Entry 5MMM (electron microscopy, 3.40 A resolution); this record covers chains 4 and A of the 61 polymer chains in the assembly.

Chain 4:
Name: 50S ribosomal protein L35, chloroplastic
Organism: Spinacia oleracea
UniProtKB: P23326 (RK35_SPIOL); residue numbers follow UniProt; this construct covers 1-159
Chain sequence (159 residues; each row starts with the number of its first residue):
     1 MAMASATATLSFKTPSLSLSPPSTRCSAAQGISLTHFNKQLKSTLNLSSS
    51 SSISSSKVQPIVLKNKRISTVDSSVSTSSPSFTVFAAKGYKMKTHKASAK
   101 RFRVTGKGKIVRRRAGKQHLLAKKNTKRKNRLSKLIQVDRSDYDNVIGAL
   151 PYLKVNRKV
Unresolved in the structure: 1-87

Chain A:
Molecule: 23S ribosomal RNA
Organism: Spinacia oleracea
Sequence (2810 nucleotides; numbered 1 to 2810; the number before each row is that of its first residue):
     1 UUCAAACGAGGAAAGGCUUACGGUGGAUACCUAGGCACCCAGAGACGAGG
    51 AAGGGCGUAUUAAUCGACGAAAUGCUUCGGGGAGUUGAAAAUAAGCAGAG
   101 AUCCGGAGAUUCCCGAAUAGGUCAACCUUUCGAACUUCUGCUGAAUCCAU
   151 GGGCAGGCAAGAGACAACCUGGCGAACUGAAACAUCUUAGUAGCCAGAGG
   201 AAAAGAAAGCAAAAGCGAUUCCCGUAGUAGCGGCGAGCGAAAUGGGAGCA
   251 GCCUAAACCGUGAAAACGGGGUUGUGGGAGAGCAAUACAAGCGUCGUGCU
   301 GCUAGGCGAAUCAGUGGAGUGCGGAACCCUAGAUGGUGAAAGUCCAGUAG
   351 CCGAAAGCAUCACUAGCUUAUGCUCUGACCCGAGUAGCAUGGGGCACGUG
   401 GAAUCCCGUGUGAAUCAGCAAGGACCACCUUGCAAGGCUAAAUACUCCUG
   451 GGUGACCGAUAGCGAAGUAGUACCGUGAGGGAAGGGUGAAAAGAACCCCC
   501 AUCGGGGAGUGAAAUAGAACAUGAAACCGUAAGCUCUCAAGCAGUGGGAG
   551 GGGGACCAGACCCUGACCGCGUGCCUGUUGAAGAAUGAGCCGGCGACUCA
   601 UAGGCAGUGGCUUGGUUAAGGGAACCCACCGGAGCCGUAGCGAAAGCGAG
   651 UCUUCAUAGGGCAAUUGUCACUGCUUAUGGACCCGAACCUGGGUGAUCUA
   701 UCCAUGACCAGGAUGAAGCUUGGGUGAAACUAAGUGGAGGUCCGAACCGA
   751 CUGAUGUUGAAGAAUCAGCGGAUGAGUUGUGGUUAGGGGUGAAAUGCCAC
   801 UCGAACCCAGAGCUAGCUGGUUCUCCCCGAAAUGCGUUGAGGCGCAGCAG
   851 UUGACUGGACAUCUAGGGGUAAAGCACUGUUUCGGUGCGGGCCGCGAGAG
   901 CGGUACCAAAUCGAGGCAAACUCUGAAUACUAGAUAUGACCUCCAAAUAA
   951 CAGGGGUCAAGGUCGGCCAGUGAGACGAUGGGGGAUAAGCUUCAUCGUCG
  1001 AGAGGGAAACAGCCCGGAUCACCAGCUAAGGCCCCUAAAUGACCGCUCAG
  1051 UGAUAAAGGAGGUAGGGGUGCAGAGACAGCCAGGAGGUUUGCCUAGAAGC
  1101 AGCCACCCUUGAAAGAGUGCGUAAUAGCUCACUGAUCGAGCGCUCUUGCG
  1151 CCGAAGAUGAACGGGGCUAAGCGGUCUGCCGAAGCUGUGGGAUGUAAAAA
  1201 AACAUCGGUAGGGGAGCGUUCCGUGUUAGGGAGAAACGCGUGCGUGAGCC
  1251 GCGUUGGACGAAGCGGAAGCGAGAAUGUCGGCUUGAGUAACGCAAACAUU
  1301 GGUGAGAAUCCAAUGCCCCGAAAACCUAAGGGUUCCUCCGCAAGGUUCGU
  1351 CCACGGAGGGUGAGUCAGGGCCUAAGAUCAGGCCGAAAGGCGUAGUCGAU
  1401 GGACAACAGGUGAAUAUUCCUGUACUACCCCUUGUUGGUCCCGAGGGACG
  1451 GAGGAGGCUAGGUUAGCCGAAAGAUGGUUAUCGGUUCAAGGACGCAAGGU
  1501 GACCCUGUUUUUCAGGGUAAGAAGGGGUAGAGAAAAUGCCUCGAGCCAAU
  1551 GUUCGAGUACCAGGCGCUACGGCGCUGAAGUAACCGAUGCCAUACUCCCA
  1601 GGAAAAGCUCGAACGACCUUCAACAAAAGGGUACCUGUACCCGAAACCGA
  1651 CACAGGUAGGUAGGUAGAGAAUACCUAGGGGCGCGAGACAACUCUCUCUA
  1701 AGGAACUCGGCAAAAUAGCCCCGUAACUUCGGGAGAAGGGGUGCCCCCUC
  1751 ACAAAGGGGGUCGAAGUGACCAGGCCCGGGCGACUGUUUACCAAAAACAC
  1801 AGGUCUCCGCAAAGUCGUAAGACCAUGUAUGGGGGCUGACGCCUGCCCAG
  1851 UGCCGGAAGGUCAAGGAAGUUGGUGACCUGAUGACAGGGGAGCCGGCGAC
  1901 CGAAGCCCCGGUGAACGGCGGCCGUAACUAUAACGGUCCUAAGGUAGCGA
  1951 AAUUCCUUGUCGGGUAAGUUCCGACCCGCACGAAAGGCGUAACGAUCUGG
  2001 GCACUGUCUCGGAGAGAGGCUCGGUGAAAUAGACAUGUCUGUGAAGAUGC
  2051 GGACUACCUGCACCUGGACAGAAAGACCCUAUGAAGCUUUACUGUUCCCU
  2101 GGGAUUGGCUUUGGGCUUUUCCUGCGCAGCUUAGGUGGAAGGCGAAGAAG
  2151 GCCCCCUUCCGGGGGGGCCCGAGCCAUCAGUGAGAUACCACUCUGGAAGA
  2201 GCUAGAAUUCUAACCUUGUGUCAGGACCUACGGGCCAAGGGACAUUCUCA
  2251 GGUAGACAGUUUCUAUGGGGCGUAGGCCUCCCAAAAGGUAACGGAGGCGU
  2301 GCAAAGGUUUCCUCGGGCCGGACGGAGAUUGGCCCUCGAGUGCAAAGGCA
  2351 GAAGGGAGCUUGACUGCAAGACCCACCCGUCGAGCAGGGACGAAAGUCGG
  2401 CCUUAGUGAUCCGACGGUGCCGAGUGGAAGGGCCGUCGCUCAACGGAUAA
  2451 AAGUUACUCUAGGGAUAACAGGCUGAUCUUCCCCAAGAGUUCACAUCGAC
  2501 GGGAAGGUUUGGCACCUCGAUGUCGGCUCUUCGCCACCUGGGGCUGUAGU
  2551 AUGUUCCAAGGGUUGGGCUGUUCGCCCAUUAAAGCGGUACGUGAGCUGGG
  2601 UUCAGAACGUCGUGAGACAGUUCGGUCCAUAUCCGGUGUGGGCGUUAGAG
  2651 CAUUGAGAGGACCUUUCCCUAGUACGAGAGGACCGGGAAGGACGCACCUC
  2701 UGGUGUACCAGUUAUCGUGCCCACGGUAAACGCUGGGUAGCCAAGUGCGG
  2751 AGCGGAUAACUGCUGAAAGCAUCUAAGUAGUAAGCCCACCCCAAGAUGAG
  2801 UGCUCUCCUA
Unresolved in the structure: 1, 515, 896-900, 1751-1755
Bound ions: Mg2+ site 1 near A9 (its only coordinating residue here); Mg2+ site 2 near G11 (its only coordinating residue here); Mg2+ site 3 near G15 (its only coordinating residue here); Mg2+ site 4 near U24 (its only coordinating residue here); Mg2+ site 5: C30, G1260; Mg2+ site 6 near A45 (its only coordinating residue here); Mg2+ site 7 near A52 (its only coordinating residue here); Mg2+ site 8 near A71 (its only coordinating residue here); Mg2+ site 9 near U118 (its only coordinating residue here); Mg2+ site 10 near C148 (its only coordinating residue here); Mg2+ site 11: A160, G161; Mg2+ site 12: C177, U2260; 227 more Mg2+ sites not listed

Interface between chain 4 and chain A:
Contacting residue pairs - 100 pairs, chain 4 then chain A:
  Lys-88(4) / C223(A)  hydrogen bond to the phosphate
  Lys-88(4) / G227(A)  base contact
  Gly-89(4) / U601(A)  sugar contact
  Tyr-90(4) / U601(A)  hydrogen bond to the sugar
  Tyr-90(4) / A602(A)  sugar contact
  Tyr-90(4) / A677(A)  hydrogen bond to the sugar
  Tyr-90(4) / U678(A)  hydrogen bond to the sugar
  Lys-91(4) / A226(A)  hydrogen bond to the sugar
  Lys-91(4) / G227(A)  salt bridge to the phosphate
  Lys-91(4) / A602(A)  sugar contact
  Met-92(4) / G227(A)  base contact
  Met-92(4) / A602(A)  hydrogen bond to the sugar
  Met-92(4) / G603(A)  sugar contact
  Met-92(4) / A677(A)  sugar contact
  Lys-93(4) / G227(A)  base contact
  Lys-93(4) / C238(A)  salt bridge to the phosphate
  Lys-93(4) / G239(A)  salt bridge to the phosphate
  Thr-94(4) / G227(A)  hydrogen bond to the sugar
  Thr-94(4) / U228(A)  hydrogen bond to the phosphate
  His-95(4) / A236(A)  salt bridge to the phosphate
  Lys-96(4) / U228(A)  salt bridge to the phosphate
  Lys-96(4) / A229(A)  salt bridge to the phosphate
  Lys-96(4) / G230(A)  hydrogen bond to the base
  Lys-96(4) / C231(A)  base contact
  Lys-96(4) / G237(A)  base contact
  Lys-96(4) / G239(A)  base contact
  Ala-97(4) / G235(A)  phosphate contact
  Lys-100(4) / G232(A)  hydrogen bond to the base
  Lys-100(4) / C234(A)  hydrogen bond to the base
  Arg-101(4) / G235(A)  salt bridge to the phosphate
  Arg-101(4) / U2410(A)  hydrogen bond to the sugar
  Arg-103(4) / G642(A)  salt bridge to the phosphate
  Arg-103(4) / A643(A)  salt bridge to the phosphate
  Thr-105(4) / C641(A)  phosphate contact
  Thr-105(4) / C662(A)  phosphate contact
  Thr-105(4) / A663(A)  hydrogen bond to the phosphate
  Gly-106(4) / G640(A)  phosphate contact
  Gly-106(4) / C641(A)  hydrogen bond to the phosphate
  Lys-107(4) / A663(A)  phosphate contact
  Lys-107(4) / A664(A)  phosphate contact
  Lys-109(4) / A663(A)  phosphate contact
  Arg-112(4) / C2377(A)  salt bridge to the phosphate
  Arg-112(4) / C2378(A)  salt bridge to the phosphate
  Arg-114(4) / C2378(A)  salt bridge to the phosphate
  Ala-115(4) / C2377(A)  phosphate contact
  Ala-115(4) / C2378(A)  hydrogen bond to the phosphate
  Ala-115(4) / A2409(A)  sugar contact
  Ala-115(4) / U2410(A)  phosphate contact
  Gly-116(4) / A2409(A)  hydrogen bond to the phosphate
  Gly-116(4) / U2410(A)  hydrogen bond to the phosphate
  Lys-117(4) / U2410(A)  phosphate contact
  Lys-117(4) / G2435(A)  salt bridge to the phosphate
  Gln-118(4) / U2410(A)  hydrogen bond to the phosphate
  Gln-118(4) / C2411(A)  phosphate contact
  Gln-118(4) / C2412(A)  base contact
  Gln-118(4) / C2437(A)  hydrogen bond to the base
  His-119(4) / A2409(A)  salt bridge to the phosphate
  His-119(4) / C2437(A)  base contact
  His-119(4) / G2438(A)  base contact
  Leu-120(4) / G2408(A)  phosphate contact
  Leu-120(4) / A2409(A)  phosphate contact
  Leu-120(4) / C2437(A)  hydrogen bond to the phosphate
  Leu-121(4) / U2436(A)  phosphate contact
  Leu-121(4) / C2437(A)  hydrogen bond to the phosphate
  Ala-122(4) / C2437(A)  hydrogen bond to the phosphate
  Lys-123(4) / U2407(A)  salt bridge to the phosphate
  Lys-123(4) / G2408(A)  salt bridge to the phosphate
  Lys-124(4) / G2408(A)  phosphate contact
  Asn-125(4) / G2400(A)  hydrogen bond to the phosphate
  Thr-126(4) / U2365(A)  hydrogen bond to the phosphate
  Lys-127(4) / C2381(A)  salt bridge to the phosphate
  Lys-127(4) / G2382(A)  salt bridge to the phosphate
  Arg-128(4) / G2379(A)  salt bridge to the phosphate
  Arg-128(4) / U2380(A)  salt bridge to the phosphate
  Lys-129(4) / U2436(A)  salt bridge to the phosphate
  Asn-130(4) / C2367(A)  sugar contact
  Asn-130(4) / A2368(A)  hydrogen bond to the phosphate
  Arg-131(4) / G2379(A)  salt bridge to the phosphate
  Arg-131(4) / U2380(A)  salt bridge to the phosphate
  Leu-132(4) / G2379(A)  phosphate contact
  Lys-134(4) / A2368(A)  salt bridge to the phosphate
  Asp-139(4) / C2376(A)  phosphate contact
  Asp-139(4) / C2377(A)  phosphate contact
  Arg-140(4) / G965(A)  phosphate contact
  Arg-140(4) / G966(A)  salt bridge to the phosphate
  Ser-141(4) / C845(A)  sugar contact
  Ser-141(4) / A846(A)  sugar contact
  Ser-141(4) / A2375(A)  sugar contact
  Asp-142(4) / C2376(A)  hydrogen bond to the sugar
  Asn-145(4) / G844(A)  phosphate contact
  Asn-145(4) / C845(A)  phosphate contact
  Pro-151(4) / G603(A)  hydrogen bond to the sugar
  Tyr-152(4) / G227(A)  sugar contact
  Tyr-152(4) / A602(A)  hydrogen bond to the sugar
  Tyr-152(4) / G603(A)  sugar contact
  Arg-157(4) / G965(A)  sugar contact
  Arg-157(4) / G966(A)  salt bridge to the phosphate
  Arg-157(4) / C967(A)  salt bridge to the phosphate
  Lys-158(4) / G965(A)  hydrogen bond to the sugar
  Val-159(4) / G966(A)  sugar contact
Interface residues without a listed pair, chain 4 (52 interface residues in all): Arg-113, Leu-135, Asp-144, Lys-154
Interface residues without a listed pair, chain A (62 interface residues in all): U225, A606, G637, G661, U676, G2366, C2434, C2439

Summary:
52 residues of chain 4 and 62 residues of chain A are in contact, with 29 hydrogen bonds and 27 salt bridges.
Polar contacts include Lys-96(4)/G230(A), Lys-100(4)/G232(A) and Lys-100(4)/C234(A). C30(A) and G1260(A) form
the Mg2+ site 5. A160(A) and G161(A) form the Mg2+ site 11.
Chain 4 is 50S ribosomal protein L35, chloroplastic and chain A is 23S ribosomal RNA, both from Spinacia
oleracea; the structure, Structure of the 70S chloroplast ribosome, was determined by electron microscopy,
deposited together with 5MMI and 5MMJ.
